Entry 9AUF (electron microscopy, 2.73 A resolution); this record covers chains A and D of the 5 polymer chains in the assembly.

Chain A:
Name: HNH nuclease domain-containing protein
Reference sequence: A0A1F8ZSN4 (A0A1F8ZSN4_9DELT); residues 1-747 here = UniProt positions 1-747
Chain sequence (747 residues; row label = number of the first residue in the row):
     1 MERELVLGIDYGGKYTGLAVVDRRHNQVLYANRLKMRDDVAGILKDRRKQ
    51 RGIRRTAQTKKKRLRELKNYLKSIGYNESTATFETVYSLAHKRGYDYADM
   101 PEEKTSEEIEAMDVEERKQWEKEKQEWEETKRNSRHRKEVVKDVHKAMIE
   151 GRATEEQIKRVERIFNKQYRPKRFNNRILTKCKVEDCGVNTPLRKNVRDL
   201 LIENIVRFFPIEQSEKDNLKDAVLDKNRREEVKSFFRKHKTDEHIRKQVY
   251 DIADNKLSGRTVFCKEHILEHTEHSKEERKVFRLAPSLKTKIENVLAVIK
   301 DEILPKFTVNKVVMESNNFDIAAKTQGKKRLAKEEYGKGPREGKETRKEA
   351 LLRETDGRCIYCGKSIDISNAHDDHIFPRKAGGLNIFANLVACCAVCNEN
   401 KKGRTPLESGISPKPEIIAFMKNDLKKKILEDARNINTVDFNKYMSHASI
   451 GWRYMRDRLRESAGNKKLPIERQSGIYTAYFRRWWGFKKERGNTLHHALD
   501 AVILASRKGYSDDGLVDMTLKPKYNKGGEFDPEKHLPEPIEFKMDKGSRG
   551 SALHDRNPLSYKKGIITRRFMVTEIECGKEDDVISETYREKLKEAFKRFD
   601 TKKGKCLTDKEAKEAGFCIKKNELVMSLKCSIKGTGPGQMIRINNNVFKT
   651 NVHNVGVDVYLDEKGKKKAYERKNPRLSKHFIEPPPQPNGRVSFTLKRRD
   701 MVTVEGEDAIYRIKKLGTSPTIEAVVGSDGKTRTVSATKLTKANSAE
Not modelled in the structure: 1-43, 104-133, 187-189, 271-548, 744-747
Construct notes: conflict Glu529 (Gly in A0A1F8ZSN4), Pro532 (Ser in A0A1F8ZSN4), Met544 (Arg in A0A1F8ZSN4), Arg549 (Lys in A0A1F8ZSN4)
From the paper describing this entry:
  - binding site for Non-Target Strand (chain D): Asn651, Asn654, Lys715
  - binding site for 5' Target Strand: Lys649
  - specificity-determining residues: Asn651
  - conformationally variable residues (domain motion): Asp96 to Arg135
  - mutagenesis - K649A, N651A: abolished catalytic activity on in vivo DNA targeting
  - mutagenesis - N654A: abolished catalytic activity on DNA targeting
  - mutagenesis - G634P: abolished catalytic activity (DNA targeting activity)

Chain D:
Molecule: Non-Target Strand
Sequence (55 nucleotides; each row starts with the number of its first residue):
     1 AGCAGAAATCTCTGCTGACGCATAAAGATGAGACGCTGGAGTACAAACGT
    51 CAGCT
Not modelled in the structure: 1-35, 50-55

How chain A and chain D interact:
Contacting residue pairs (20):
  Gly634(A) with DG39(D), hydrogen bond to the base; DA40(D), sugar contact
  Thr635(A) with DA40(D), phosphate contact; DG41(D), sugar contact
  Gly636(A) with DA40(D), phosphate contact; DG41(D), phosphate contact
  Pro637(A) with DG41(D), phosphate contact
  Gln639(A) with DG39(D), sugar contact; DA40(D), sugar contact
  Lys649(A) with DG38(D), base contact
  Asn651(A) with DG38(D), hydrogen bond to the base
  His653(A) with DG39(D), hydrogen bond to the phosphate; DA40(D), salt bridge to the phosphate
  Asn654(A) with DG39(D), hydrogen bond to the phosphate
  Arg698(A) with DG38(D), phosphate contact; DG39(D), salt bridge to the phosphate
  Arg699(A) with DG38(D), salt bridge to the phosphate
  Lys715(A) with DG38(D), base contact; DG39(D), hydrogen bond to the base
  Leu716(A) with DG39(D), hydrogen bond to the phosphate
Interface residues without a listed pair, chain A (16 interface residues in all): Arg549, Glu671, Lys714

Overview:
16 residues of chain A face 4 of chain D across their interface; the contacts include 6 hydrogen bonds and 3
salt bridges. Polar pairs include Gly634(A)-DG39(D), Asn651(A)-DG38(D) and Lys715(A)-DG39(D). From the paper:
a binding site for Non-Target Strand (chain D) at Asn651(A), Asn654(A) and Lys715(A); K649A and N651A of chain
A abolish catalytic activity on in vivo DNA targeting; 4 substitutions were tested in all.
Chain A is HNH nuclease domain-containing protein and chain D is Non-Target Strand; the structure, Cas9d 20bp
R-loop Complex, was determined by electron microscopy (same publication as 8W2S and 8W2Z).
